Entry 7PIC (electron microscopy, 9.10 A resolution (very low resolution: no residue pairs are listed; an interface is given only as per-side residue counts)); this record covers chains C and 5 of the 53 polymer chains in the assembly.

== Chain C ==
Protein: 30S ribosomal protein S4
Source organism: Mycoplasma pneumoniae M129
Reference sequence: P46775 (RS4_MYCPN); residue numbers follow UniProt; this construct covers 1-205
Sequence (205 residues; each row starts with the number of its first residue):
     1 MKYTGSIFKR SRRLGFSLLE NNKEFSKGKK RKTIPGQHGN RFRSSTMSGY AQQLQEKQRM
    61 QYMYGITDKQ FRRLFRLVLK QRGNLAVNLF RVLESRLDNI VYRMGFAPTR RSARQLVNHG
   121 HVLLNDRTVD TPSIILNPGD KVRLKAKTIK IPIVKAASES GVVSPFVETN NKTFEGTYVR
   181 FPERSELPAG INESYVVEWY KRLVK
Not modelled in the structure: 204-205

== Chain 5 ==
Molecule: 16S ribosomal RNA
Source organism: Mycoplasma pneumoniae M129
Sequence (1520 nucleotides; numbered 1 to 1520; the number before each row is that of its first residue):
     1 UUUUUCUGAG AGUUUGAUCC UGGCUCAGGA UUAACGCUGG CGGCAUGCCU AAUACAUGCA
    61 AGUCGAUCGA AAGUAGUAAU ACUUUAGAGG CGAACGGGUG AGUAACACGU AUCCAAUCUA
   121 CCUUAUAAUG GGGGAUAACU AGUUGAAAGA CUAGCUAAUA CCGCAUAAGA ACUUUGGUUC
   181 GCAUGAAUCA AAGUUGAAAG GACCUGCAAG GGUUCGUUAU UUGAUGAGGG UGCGCCAUAU
   241 CAGCUAGUUG GUGGGGUAAC GGCCUACCAA GGCAAUGACG UGUAGCUAUG CUGAGAAGUA
   301 GAAUAGCCAC AAUGGGACUG AGACACGGCC CAUACUCCUA CGGGAGGCAG CAGUAGGGAA
   361 UUUUUCACAA UGAGCGAAAG CUUGAUGGAG CAAUGCCGCG UGAACGAUGA AGGUCUUUAA
   421 GAUUGUAAAG UUCUUUUAUU UGGGAAGAAU GACUUUAGCA GGUAAUGGCU AGAGUUUGAC
   481 UGUACCAUUU UGAAUAAGUG ACGACUAACU AUGUGCCAGC AGUCGCGGUA AUACAUAGGU
   541 CGCAAGCGUU AUCCGGAUUU AUUGGGCGUA AAGCAAGCGC AGGCGGAUUG AAAAGUCUGG
   601 UGUUAAAGGC AGCUGCUUAA CAGUUGUAUG CAUUGGAAAC UAUUAAUCUA GAGUGUGGUA
   661 GGGAGUUUUG GAAUUUCAUG UGGAGCGGUG AAAUGCGUAG AUAUAUGAAG GAACACCAGU
   721 GGCGAAGGCG AAAACUUAGG CCAUUACUGA CGCUUAGGCU UGAAAGUGUG GGGAGCAAAU
   781 AGGAUUAGAU ACCCUAGUAG UCCACACCGU AAACGAUAGA UACUAGCUGU CGGGGCGAUC
   841 CCCUCGGUAG UGAAGUUAAC ACAUUAAGUA UCUCGCCUGG GUAGUACAUU CGCAAGAAUG
   901 AAACUCAAAC GGAAUUGACG GGGACCCGCA CAAGUGGUGG AGCAUGUUGC UUAAUUCGAC
   961 GGUACACGAA AAACCUUACC UAGACUUGAC AUCCUUGGCA AAGUUAUGGA AACAUAAUGG
  1021 AGGUUAACCG AGUGACAGGU GGUGCAUGGU UGUCGUCAGC UCGUGUCGUG AGAUGUUGGG
  1081 UUAAGUCCCG CAACGAGCGC AACCCUUAUC GUUAGUUACA UUGUCUAGCG AGACUGCUAA
  1141 UGCAAAUUGG AGGAAGGAAG GGAUGACGUC AAAUCAUCAU GCCCCUUAUG UCUAGGGCUG
  1201 CAAACGUGCU ACAAUGGCCA AUACAAACAG UCGCCAGCUU GUAAAAGUGA GCAAAUCUGU
  1261 AAAGUUGGUC UCAGUUCGGA UUGAGGGCUG CAAUUCGUCC UCAUGAAGUC GGAAUCACUA
  1321 GUAAUCGCGA AUCAGCUAUG UCGCGGUGAA UACGUUCUCG GGUCUUGUAC ACACCGCCCG
  1381 UCAAACUAUG AAAGCUGGUA AUAUUUAAAA ACGUGUUGCU AACCAUUAGG AAGCGCAUGU
  1441 CAAGGAUAGC ACCGGUGAUU GGAGUUAAGU CGUAACAAGG UACCCCUACG AGAACGUGGG
  1501 GGUGGAUCAC CUCCUUUCUA
Not modelled in the structure: 1-4, 181-184, 1020-1027, 1510-1520

== Chain C / chain 5 interface ==
At this resolution (9 A) residue pairs are not listed: 72 residues of chain C and 60 of chain 5 lie at the interface.

== Summary ==
Chain C and chain 5 form an interface of 72 and 60 residues respectively.
Chain C is 30S ribosomal protein S4 and chain 5 is 16S ribosomal RNA, both from Mycoplasma pneumoniae M129;
the structure, 70S ribosome with P/E-site tRNA in spectinomycin-treated Mycoplasma pneumoniae cells, was
determined by electron microscopy (same publication as 7OOC, 7OOD, 7P6Z, 7PAH, 7PAI, 7PAJ and 23 further
entries).
